2KZU - chains A and B; structure by solution NMR.

== Chain A ==
Molecule: Death-associated protein 6
Organism: Homo sapiens
Notes: fragment: to 144
UniProt: Q4VX54 (Q4VX54_HUMAN); residues 55-144 here = UniProt positions 55-144
Chain sequence (94 residues; numbered 51 to 144; the number before each row is that of its first residue):
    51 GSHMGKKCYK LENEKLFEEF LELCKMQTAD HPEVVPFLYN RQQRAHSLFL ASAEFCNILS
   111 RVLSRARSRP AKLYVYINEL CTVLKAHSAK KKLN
Differences from the reference sequence: expression tag (51-54)

== Chain B ==
Molecule: Ras association (RalGDS/AF-6) domain family 1
Organism: Homo sapiens
Notes: fragment: to 38
UniProt: Q5TZT2 (Q5TZT2_HUMAN); residue numbers follow UniProt; this construct covers 23-38
Chain sequence (18 residues; row label = number of the first residue in the row):
    22 GSQEDSDSEL EQYFTARW
Differences from the reference sequence: expression tag (22, 39)

== How chain A and chain B interact ==
Contacting residue pairs (23; chain A residue first):
  His81(A) - Tyr34(B)
  His81(A) - Phe35(B)
  Glu83(A) - Phe35(B)
  Val84(A) - Phe35(B)
  Phe87(A) - Glu30(B)
  Phe87(A) - Leu31(B)
  Phe87(A) - Tyr34(B)
  Arg91(A) - Glu30(B)
  Ala121(A) - Ala37(B)
  Ala121(A) - Arg38(B)
  Tyr124(A) - Phe35(B)
  Tyr124(A) - Thr36(B)
  Tyr124(A) - Ala37(B)
  Tyr124(A) - Trp39(B)
  Val125(A) - Trp39(B)
  Ile127(A) - Leu31(B)
  Asn128(A) - Asp28(B)
  Asn128(A) - Leu31(B)
  Asn128(A) - Trp39(B)
  Cys131(A) - Glu30(B)
  Thr132(A) - Ser27(B)
  Thr132(A) - Asp28(B)
  Lys140(A) - Glu25(B)
Also at the interface, not in a pair above, chain B (13 interface residues in all): Ser29, Glu32
The authors on this interface:
  - interface residues, chain A: Val84(A), Phe87(A), Arg91(A), Tyr124(A), Ile127(A), Lys140(A)
  - interface residues, chain B: Asp28(B), Leu31(B), Tyr34(B), Phe35(B), Thr36(B), Trp39(B)

== In short ==
Chain A and chain B each contribute 13 residues to their interface. The paper reports interface residues
Val84(A), Phe87(A) and Asp28(B) among others.
Here chain A is Death-associated protein 6 and chain B is Ras association (RalGDS/AF-6) domain family 1, both
from Homo sapiens. Entry 2KZU (DAXX helical bundle (DHB) domain / Rassf1C complex) was determined by solution
NMR.
